Entry 6RE5 (electron microscopy, 3.20 A resolution); this record covers chains 2 and 7 of the 31 polymer chains in the assembly.

Chain 2:
Name: ASA-2: Polytomella F-ATP synthase associated subunit 2
Organism: Polytomella sp. Pringsheim 198.80
Notes: engineered mutation(s): P165F, N167S
Sequence (441 residues; each row starts with the number of its first residue):
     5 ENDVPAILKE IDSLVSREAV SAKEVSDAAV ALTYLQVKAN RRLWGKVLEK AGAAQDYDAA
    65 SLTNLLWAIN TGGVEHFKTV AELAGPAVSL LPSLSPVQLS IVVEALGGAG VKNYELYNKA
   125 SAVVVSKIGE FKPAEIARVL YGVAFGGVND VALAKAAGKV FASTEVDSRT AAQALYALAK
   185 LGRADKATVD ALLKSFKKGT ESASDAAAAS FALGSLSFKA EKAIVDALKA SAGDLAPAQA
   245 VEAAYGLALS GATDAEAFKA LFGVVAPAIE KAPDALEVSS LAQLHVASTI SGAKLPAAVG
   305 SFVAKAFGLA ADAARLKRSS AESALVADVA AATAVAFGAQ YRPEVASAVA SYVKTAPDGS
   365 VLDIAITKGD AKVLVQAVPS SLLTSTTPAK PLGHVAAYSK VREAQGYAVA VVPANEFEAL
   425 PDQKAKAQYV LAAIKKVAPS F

Chain 7:
Name: Mitochondrial ATP synthase associated protein ASA7
Organism: Polytomella sp. Pringsheim 198.80
UniProtKB: D8V7I2 (D8V7I2_9CHLO); residue numbers follow UniProt; this construct covers 1-190
Sequence (190 residues; row label = number of the first residue in the row):
     1 MSSVRAGVEA GRRDLTTFTF SGLQDAPVAA LSGSIKLNVA AKAGKAEVTV AAGAAKAATQ
    61 VSAAALRKLS GSKISLAEVA RISVLHSSIQ NYLLSLSNER YQLLSQWPDF TTMYGKDFYY
   121 RAHPEDLKKF YDAADEYYKL YETVTEFDSL SALASQVVPN YAARRRSTVH PAIGSTVADG
   181 AFTNFLLSKQ
Unresolved in the structure: 1-14

Chain 2 / chain 7 interface:
Residue-residue contacts - 109 pairs, chain 2 then chain 7:
  E5(2) - K56(7)
  N6(2) - K56(7)
  N6(2) - A57(7)
  N6(2) - A58(7)  hydrogen bond (side chain-backbone)
  D7(2) - K56(7)
  I11(2) - V50(7)
  I11(2) - A55(7)  hydrophobic
  I11(2) - A57(7)  hydrophobic
  E14(2) - A52(7)
  E14(2) - G53(7)
  E14(2) - A54(7)
  E14(2) - A55(7)
  I15(2) - I35(7)  hydrophobic
  L18(2) - S34(7)
  L18(2) - I35(7)  hydrophobic
  R21(2) - S34(7)
  K27(2) - L31(7)
  E28(2) - S32(7)
  D31(2) - A30(7)
  D31(2) - L31(7)  hydrogen bond (side chain-backbone)
  D31(2) - S32(7)  hydrogen bond (side chain-backbone)
  D31(2) - I35(7)
  V34(2) - P27(7)  hydrophobic
  V34(2) - L37(7)  hydrophobic
  A35(2) - I35(7)  hydrophobic
  A35(2) - V50(7)  hydrophobic
  T37(2) - L66(7)
  T37(2) - L69(7)
  Y38(2) - L23(7)  hydrophobic
  Y38(2) - A26(7)
  Y38(2) - P27(7)  hydrogen bond (side chain-backbone)
  Y38(2) - L37(7)  hydrophobic
  Y38(2) - V61(7)
  L39(2) - V50(7)  hydrophobic
  Q40(2) - V61(7)
  Q40(2) - A65(7)
  Q40(2) - L69(7)
  K42(2) - L69(7)  hydrogen bond (side chain-backbone)
  K42(2) - S72(7)  hydrogen bond (side chain-backbone)
  K42(2) - I74(7)
  R45(2) - I74(7)  hydrogen bond (side chain-backbone)
  R45(2) - S75(7)  hydrogen bond (side chain-backbone)
  R45(2) - L76(7)
  W48(2) - L76(7)
  G49(2) - L76(7)
  L52(2) - L76(7)  hydrophobic
  A64(2) - L31(7)  hydrophobic
  S65(2) - L31(7)
  N68(2) - P27(7)
  W71(2) - G22(7)
  W71(2) - L23(7)
  W71(2) - A26(7)  hydrophobic
  W71(2) - P27(7)
  N74(2) - L15(7)
  N74(2) - T19(7)
  N74(2) - S21(7)  hydrogen bond
  T75(2) - S21(7)  hydrogen bond
  T75(2) - G22(7)
  T75(2) - L66(7)
  T75(2) - S70(7)
  G76(2) - L69(7)
  G77(2) - S70(7)
  G77(2) - K73(7)
  G77(2) - I74(7)  hydrogen bond (backbone-backbone)
  V78(2) - L15(7)
  V78(2) - I74(7)  hydrophobic
  V78(2) - L76(7)  hydrophobic
  E79(2) - L15(7)  hydrogen bond (side chain-backbone)
  E79(2) - K73(7)
  E79(2) - S75(7)
  E79(2) - L76(7)  hydrogen bond (backbone-backbone)
  H80(2) - L76(7)
  H80(2) - E78(7)  salt bridge
  K82(2) - E78(7)
  V101(2) - D25(7)
  E108(2) - F20(7)
  E108(2) - S21(7)
  G112(2) - L15(7)
  G112(2) - T16(7)  hydrogen bond (backbone-backbone)
  A113(2) - L15(7)
  R142(2) - S21(7)
  R142(2) - Q24(7)  hydrogen bond (side chain-backbone)
  R142(2) - D25(7)  salt bridge
  Y145(2) - T16(7)  hydrogen bond
  Y145(2) - F18(7)  hydrogen bond (side chain-backbone)
  Y145(2) - T19(7)
  Y145(2) - F20(7)  hydrophobic
  F149(2) - T16(7)
  R173(2) - F20(7)  hydrogen bond (side chain-backbone)
  R173(2) - Q24(7)
  R173(2) - R67(7)
  Q177(2) - F20(7)
  Y180(2) - F18(7)
  Y180(2) - F20(7)  hydrophobic
  E205(2) - A64(7)
  S206(2) - R67(7)
  S208(2) - R67(7)
  D209(2) - R67(7)  salt bridge
  A211(2) - F18(7)  hydrophobic
  A212(2) - F18(7)  hydrophobic
  A212(2) - F20(7)  hydrophobic
  D238(2) - K68(7)
  A240(2) - G71(7)
  A242(2) - T17(7)
  Q243(2) - T17(7)
  Q243(2) - F18(7)
  Q243(2) - G71(7)
  E246(2) - T17(7)  hydrogen bond
  E246(2) - F18(7)
Also at the interface, not in a pair above, chain 2 (61 interface residues in all): A10, A32, I73, I105, A176, F215
Also at the interface, not in a pair above, chain 7 (45 interface residues in all): V39, V48, T59

In short:
Chain 2 and chain 7 form an interface of 61 and 45 residues respectively; the contacts include 19 hydrogen
bonds and 3 salt bridges. Polar contacts include H80(2)-E78(7), R142(2)-D25(7) and D209(2)-R67(7).
Here chain 2 is ASA-2: Polytomella F-ATP synthase associated subunit 2 and chain 7 is Mitochondrial ATP
synthase associated protein ASA7, both from Polytomella sp. Pringsheim 198.80. Entry 6RE5 (Cryo-EM structure
of Polytomella F-ATP synthase, Rotary substate 2C, composite map) was determined by electron microscopy (same
publication as 6RD4, 6RD5, 6RD6, 6RD7, 6RD8, 6RD9 and 46 further entries).
